7Y0H - chains A and L of the 12 polymer chains in the assembly; structure by electron microscopy, 3.56 A resolution.

# Chain A (and L)
Molecule: Immunoglobulin heavy constant mu
Source organism: Homo sapiens
Notes: chain L of this document is another copy of the same molecule, construct and numbering; everything in this record applies to it too
Reference sequence: P01871 (IGHM_HUMAN); residues 229-576 here correspond to UniProt positions 106-453 (UniProt number = residue number - 123)
Sequence (383 residues; numbered 194 to 576; the number before each row is that of its first residue):
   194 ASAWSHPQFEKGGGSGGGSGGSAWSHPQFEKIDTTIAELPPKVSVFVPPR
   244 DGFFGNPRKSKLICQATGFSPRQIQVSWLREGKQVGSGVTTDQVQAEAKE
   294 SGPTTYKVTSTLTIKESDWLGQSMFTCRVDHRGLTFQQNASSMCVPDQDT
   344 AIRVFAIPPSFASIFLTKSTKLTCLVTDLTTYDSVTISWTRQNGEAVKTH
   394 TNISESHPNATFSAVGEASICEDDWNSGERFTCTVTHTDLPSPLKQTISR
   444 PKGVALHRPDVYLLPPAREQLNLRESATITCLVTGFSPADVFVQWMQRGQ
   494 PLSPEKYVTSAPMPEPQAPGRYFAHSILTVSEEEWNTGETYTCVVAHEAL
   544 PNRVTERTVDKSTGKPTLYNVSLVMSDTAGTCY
Unresolved in the structure: 194-344, 576 (chain L: 194-344, 445-448)
Disulfide bonds: Cys367-Cys426, Cys474-Cys536
Covalent attachments: N-acetylglucosamine (NAG) linked to Asn563
Sequence notes: expression tag (194-228)
Curated features (UniProtKB/Swiss-Prot):
  - glycosylation (N-linked (GlcNAc...) asparagine): Asn332 (complex), Asn395, Asn402

# Interface between chain A and chain L
Residue-residue contacts (5):
  Tyr562(A) with Asp570(L), hydrogen bond
  Val564(A) with Met568(L), hydrophobic
  Leu566(A) with Leu566(L), hydrophobic
  Thr571(A) with Tyr562(L)
  Thr574(A) with Thr556(L), hydrogen bond (side chain-backbone)
Other interface residues (no listed pair), chain A (7 interface residues in all): Met568, Ala572

# Overview
7 residues of chain A and 5 residues of chain L are in contact; the contacts include 2 hydrogen bonds. Polar
contacts include Tyr562(A)-Asp570(L) and Thr574(A)-Thr556(L). N-acetylglucosamine is covalently linked to
Asn563(A).
Chain A and chain L are both Immunoglobulin heavy constant mu (Homo sapiens); the structure, Cryo-EM structure
of human IgM-Fc in complex with the J chain and the P. falciparum VAR2CSA ..., was determined by electron
microscopy, deposited together with 7Y0J, 7Y09 and 7YG2.
